Entry 6U3Z (X-ray diffraction, 1.99 A resolution); this record covers chains A and B.

== Chain A ==
Protein: V20_5A4 Heavy Chain
Source organism: Macaca mulatta
Notes: fragment: Fab
Sequence (230 residues; numbered 1 to 230; the number before each row is that of its first residue):
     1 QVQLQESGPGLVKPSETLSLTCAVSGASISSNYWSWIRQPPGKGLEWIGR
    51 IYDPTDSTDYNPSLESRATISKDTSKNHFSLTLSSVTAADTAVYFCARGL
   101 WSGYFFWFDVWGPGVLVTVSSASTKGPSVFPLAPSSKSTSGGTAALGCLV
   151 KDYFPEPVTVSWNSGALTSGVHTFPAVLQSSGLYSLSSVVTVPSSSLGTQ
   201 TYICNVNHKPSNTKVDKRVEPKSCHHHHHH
Disordered / not traced: 223-230
Disulfides: Cys22-Cys96, Cys148-Cys204

== Chain B ==
Protein: V20_5A4 Light Chain
Source organism: Macaca mulatta
Notes: fragment: Fab
Sequence (214 residues; each row starts with the number of its first residue):
     1 DIQMTQSPSSLSASVGDSVTVTCRASQGIDKELSWYQQKPGKAPTLLIYA
    51 ASSLQTGVSSRFSGSGSGTDYTLTISSLQPEDVATYYCLQDYATPYSFGQ
   101 GTKVEIKRTVAAPSVFIFPPSDEQLKSGTASVVCLLNNFYPREAKVQWKV
   151 DNALQSGNSQESVTEQDSKDSTYSLSSTLTLSKADYEKHKVYACEVTHQG
   201 LSSPVTKSFNRGEC
Disordered / not traced: 214
Disulfides: Cys23-Cys88, Cys134-Cys194
Residues lining bound ligands: praseodymium ion (PR): Ser10, Leu11, Ser12, Glu105

== Chain A / chain B interface ==
Residue-residue contacts - 79 pairs, chain A then chain B:
  Gln39(A) with Gln38(B), hydrogen bond; Tyr87(B), hydrogen bond
  Lys43(A) with Tyr87(B)
  Gly44(A) with Tyr87(B)
  Leu45(A) with Pro44(B), hydrophobic; Tyr87(B), hydrophobic; Phe98(B)
  Trp47(A) with Thr94(B); Pro95(B), hydrophobic; Tyr96(B); Phe98(B)
  Arg50(A) with Tyr96(B), hydrogen bond
  Asp59(A) with Thr94(B)
  Pro62(A) with Asp1(B); Pro95(B)
  Phe95(A) with Gln38(B); Ala43(B), hydrophobic; Pro44(B)
  Tyr104(A) with Glu32(B)
  Phe105(A) with Asp30(B); Lys31(B); Glu32(B); Ala50(B), hydrophobic
  Phe106(A) with Glu32(B), hydrogen bond (backbone-side chain); Asp91(B); Tyr96(B), hydrophobic
  Trp107(A) with Ser34(B); Tyr36(B); Leu46(B); Tyr49(B), hydrophobic; Asp91(B)
  Phe108(A) with Tyr36(B), hydrogen bond (backbone-side chain); Leu46(B); Leu89(B), hydrophobic
  Asp109(A) with Leu46(B); Gln55(B)
  Trp111(A) with Tyr36(B); Pro44(B); Phe98(B), hydrophobic
  Gly112(A) with Ala43(B)
  Pro113(A) with Ala43(B)
  Val129(A) with Glu123(B)
  Phe130(A) with Ser121(B); Glu123(B); Gln124(B)
  Pro131(A) with Ser121(B); Glu123(B)
  Leu132(A) with Phe118(B)
  Ala133(A) with Phe118(B)
  Lys137(A) with Phe116(B); Ile117(B), hydrogen bond (backbone-backbone); Ser208(B)
  Ser138(A) with Phe116(B); Phe118(B)
  Ser140(A) with Phe116(B)
  Ala145(A) with Phe116(B), hydrophobic; Phe118(B)
  Leu149(A) with Ser131(B)
  Lys151(A) with Gln124(B); Thr129(B); Ser131(B)
  His172(A) with Asn137(B), hydrogen bond; Asn138(B); Ser174(B)
  Phe174(A) with Leu135(B), hydrophobic; Ser162(B); Thr164(B); Ser174(B); Leu175(B); Ser176(B)
  Pro175(A) with Ser162(B), hydrogen bond (backbone-side chain); Val163(B)
  Val177(A) with Gln160(B)
  Leu178(A) with Gln160(B), hydrogen bond (backbone-side chain)
  Gln179(A) with Gln160(B)
  Ser187(A) with Ser176(B), hydrogen bond
  Val189(A) with Leu135(B), hydrophobic
  Thr191(A) with Asn137(B)
  Lys217(A) with Glu123(B), salt bridge
Other interface residues (no listed pair), chain A (46 interface residues in all): Ile37, Glu46, Tyr60, Asn61, Thr139, Leu146, Thr173
Other interface residues (no listed pair), chain B (43 interface residues in all): Gln100, Val133, Asp167, Phe209

== Summary ==
Chain A and chain B form an interface of 46 and 43 residues respectively, with 10 hydrogen bonds and 1 salt
bridge. Among the polar pairs are Lys217(A)-Glu123(B), Gln39(A)-Gln38(B) and Gln39(A)-Tyr87(B). Ligands of
chain B: praseodymium ion.
Chain A is V20_5A4 Heavy Chain and chain B is V20_5A4 Light Chain, both from Macaca mulatta; the structure,
Structure of VD20_5A4 Fab, was determined by X-ray diffraction (same publication as 6U9U).
